Entry 8PFG (electron microscopy, 3.10 A resolution); this record covers chains J and R of the 9 polymer chains in the assembly.

== Chain J ==
Molecule: DNA-directed RNA polymerase subunit beta'
Organism: Escherichia coli
Notes: EC 2.7.7.6
UniProt: P0A8T7 (RPOC_ECOLI); residues 2-1407 here = UniProt positions 2-1407
Amino-acid sequence (1416 residues; each row starts with the number of its first residue):
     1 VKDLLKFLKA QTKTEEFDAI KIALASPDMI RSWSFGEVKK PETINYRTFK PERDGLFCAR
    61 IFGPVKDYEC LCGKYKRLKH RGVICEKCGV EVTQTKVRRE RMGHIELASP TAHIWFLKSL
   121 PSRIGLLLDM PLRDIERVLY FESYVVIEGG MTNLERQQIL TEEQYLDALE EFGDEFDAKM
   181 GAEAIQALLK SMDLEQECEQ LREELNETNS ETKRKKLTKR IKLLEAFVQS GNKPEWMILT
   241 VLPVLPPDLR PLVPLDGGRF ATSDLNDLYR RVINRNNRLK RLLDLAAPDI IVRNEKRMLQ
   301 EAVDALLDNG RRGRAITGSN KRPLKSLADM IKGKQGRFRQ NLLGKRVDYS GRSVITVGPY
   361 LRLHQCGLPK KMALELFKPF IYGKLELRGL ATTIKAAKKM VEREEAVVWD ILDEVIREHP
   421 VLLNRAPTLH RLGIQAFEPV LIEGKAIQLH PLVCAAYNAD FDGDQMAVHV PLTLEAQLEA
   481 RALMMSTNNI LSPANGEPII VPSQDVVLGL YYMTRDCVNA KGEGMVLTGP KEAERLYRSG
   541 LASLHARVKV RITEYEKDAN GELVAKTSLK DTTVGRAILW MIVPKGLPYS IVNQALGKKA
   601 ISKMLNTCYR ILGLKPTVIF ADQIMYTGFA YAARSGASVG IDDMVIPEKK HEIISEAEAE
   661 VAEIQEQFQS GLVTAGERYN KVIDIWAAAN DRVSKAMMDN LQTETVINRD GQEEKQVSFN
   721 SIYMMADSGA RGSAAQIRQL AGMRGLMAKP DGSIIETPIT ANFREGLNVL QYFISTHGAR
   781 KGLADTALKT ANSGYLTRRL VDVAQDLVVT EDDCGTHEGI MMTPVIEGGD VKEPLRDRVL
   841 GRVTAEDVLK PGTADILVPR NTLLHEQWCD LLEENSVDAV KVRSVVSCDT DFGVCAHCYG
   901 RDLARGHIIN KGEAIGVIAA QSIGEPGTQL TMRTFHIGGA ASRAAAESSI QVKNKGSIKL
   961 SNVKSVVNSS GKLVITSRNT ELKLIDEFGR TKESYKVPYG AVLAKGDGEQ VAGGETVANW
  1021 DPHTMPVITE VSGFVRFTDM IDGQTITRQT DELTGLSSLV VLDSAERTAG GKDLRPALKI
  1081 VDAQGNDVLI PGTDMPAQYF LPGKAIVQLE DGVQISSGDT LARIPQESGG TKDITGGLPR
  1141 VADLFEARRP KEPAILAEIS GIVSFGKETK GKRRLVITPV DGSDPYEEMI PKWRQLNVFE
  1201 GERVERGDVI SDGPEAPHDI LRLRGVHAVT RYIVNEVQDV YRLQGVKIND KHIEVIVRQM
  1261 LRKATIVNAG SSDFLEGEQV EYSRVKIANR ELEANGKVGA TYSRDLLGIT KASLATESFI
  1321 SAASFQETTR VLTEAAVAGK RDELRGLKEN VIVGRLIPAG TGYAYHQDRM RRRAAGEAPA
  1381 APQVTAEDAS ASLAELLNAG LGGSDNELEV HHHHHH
Unresolved in the structure: 1-15, 68-92, 936-946, 1127-1133, 1376-1416
Sequence notes: expression tag (1, 1408-1416)
UniProt features mapped onto this chain:
  - binding site (Zn(2+)): Cys-70, Cys-72, Cys-85, Cys-88, Cys-814, Cys-888, Cys-895, Cys-898
  - binding site (Mg(2+)): Asp-460, Asp-462, Asp-464
  - modified residue: Lys-983 (N6-acetyllysine)
Ion coordination: Mg2+: Asp-460, Asp-462, Asp-464 (shared with G16(R), U17(R) of chain R); Zn2+: Cys-814, Cys-888, Cys-895, Cys-898

== Chain R ==
Molecule: 17-nt RNA strand
Sequence (17 nucleotides; row label = number of the first residue in the row):
     1 UCUAUAUGUC AGCGUGU
Unresolved in the structure: 1-5
Ion coordination: Mg2+: G16, U17 (shared with Asp-460(J), Asp-462(J), Asp-464(J) of chain J)

== Interface between chain J and chain R ==
Contacting residue pairs - 17 pairs, chain J then chain R:
  Val-253(J) with U7(R), base contact
  Leu-255(J) with U7(R), base contact
  Ala-261(J) with U7(R), base contact
  Thr-262(J) with G8(R), base contact
  Arg-322(J) with U9(R), hydrogen bond to the sugar; C10(R), hydrogen bond to the sugar
  Arg-425(J) with G16(R), hydrogen bond to the sugar; U17(R), hydrogen bond to the sugar
  Ala-426(J) with G16(R), base contact
  Pro-427(J) with G16(R), base contact; U17(R), base contact
  Asn-458(J) with U17(R), phosphate contact
  Asp-460(J) with G16(R), phosphate contact; U17(R), phosphate contact
  Asp-462(J) with U17(R), phosphate contact
  Asp-464(J) with G16(R), hydrogen bond to the sugar; U17(R), phosphate contact
Other interface residues (no listed pair), chain J (13 interface residues in all): Thr-790

== In short ==
13 residues of chain J and 6 residues of chain R are in contact; the contacts include 5 hydrogen bonds. Polar
contacts include Arg-322(J)/U9(R), Arg-322(J)/C10(R) and Arg-425(J)/G16(R). UniProt lists 8 Zn2+-binding
residues and 3 Mg2+-binding residues on chain J.
Here chain J is DNA-directed RNA polymerase subunit beta' (Escherichia coli) and chain R is a 17-nt RNA
strand. Entry 8PFG (autoinhibited RfaH bound to E. coli transcription complex paused at ops site (encounter
complex), not fully ...) was determined by electron microscopy, deposited together with 8PEN, 8PFJ, 8PH9,
8PHK, 8PIB, 8PID, 8PIL and 8PIM.
